Entry 7BF2 (X-ray diffraction, 1.43 A resolution); this record covers chains AAA and CCC of the 3 polymer chains in the assembly.

[Chain AAA]
Molecule: Calmodulin-1
Source organism: Homo sapiens
UniProt: P0DP23 (CALM1_HUMAN); residue numbers follow UniProt; this construct covers 1-149
Amino-acid sequence (149 residues; numbered 1 to 149; the number before each row is that of its first residue):
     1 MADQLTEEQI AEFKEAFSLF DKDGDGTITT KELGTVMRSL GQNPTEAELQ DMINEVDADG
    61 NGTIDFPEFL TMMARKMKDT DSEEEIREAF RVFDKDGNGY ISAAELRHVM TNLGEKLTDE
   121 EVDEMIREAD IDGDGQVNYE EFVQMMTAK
Unresolved in the structure: 1-4, 148-149
Ion coordination: Ca2+ site 1: D21, D23, D25, T27, E32, D119; Ca2+ site 2: D57, D59, N61, T63, E68; Ca2+ site 3: D94, D96, N98, Y100, E105; Ca2+ site 4: D130, D132, D134, Q136, E141
Swiss-Prot annotation at these positions:
  - binding site (Ca(2+)): D21, D23, D25, T27, E32, D57, D59, N61, T63, E68, D94, D96, N98, Y100, E105, D130, D132, D134, Q136, E141
  - modified residue: A2 (N-acetylalanine), K22 (N6-acetyllysine), T45 (Phosphothreonine), S82 (Phosphoserine), K95 (N6-acetyllysine), Y100 (Phosphotyrosine), S102 (Phosphoserine), T111 (Phosphothreonine), K116 (N6,N6,N6-trimethyllysine), Y139 (Phosphotyrosine)
  - cross-link: K22 (Glycyl lysine isopeptide (Lys-Gly) (interchain with G-Cter in SUMO2))
Reported in the primary citation:
  - Ca2+ coordination: D119

[Chain CCC]
Molecule: Creatine kinase M-type
Notes: EC 2.7.3.2
UniProt: P06732 (KCRM_HUMAN); residues 301-318 here = UniProt positions 301-318
Amino-acid sequence (18 residues; each row starts with the number of its first residue):
   301 HLSKHPKFEE ILTRLRLQ
Unresolved in the structure: 301-303
Swiss-Prot annotation at these positions:
  - modified residue: T313 (Phosphothreonine)
Reported in the primary citation:
  - specificity-determining residues: P306 (proposed by the authors, not directly observed)

[Interface between chain AAA and chain CCC]
Pairs across the interface (19; chain AAA residue first):
  A16(AAA) with L312(CCC), hydrophobic; R316(CCC)
  L19(AAA) with L312(CCC), hydrophobic; L315(CCC); R316(CCC)
  F20(AAA) with F308(CCC), hydrophobic; I311(CCC), hydrophobic; L312(CCC), hydrophobic
  V36(AAA) with I311(CCC), hydrophobic
  M37(AAA) with P306(CCC), hydrophobic; I311(CCC), hydrophobic
  S39(AAA) with Q318(CCC), hydrogen bond
  L40(AAA) with R314(CCC); Q318(CCC)
  M52(AAA) with F308(CCC); I311(CCC), hydrophobic
  V56(AAA) with F308(CCC), hydrophobic
  I64(AAA) with F308(CCC), hydrophobic
  M73(AAA) with L312(CCC), hydrophobic
Also at the interface, not in a pair above, chain AAA (13 interface residues in all): L33, M72
From the paper, about this interface:
  - specific contacts: S39(AAA)-Q318(CCC), L40(AAA)-Q318(CCC)
  - interface residues, chain AAA: A16(AAA), L19(AAA), F20(AAA), V36(AAA), M37(AAA), L40(AAA), M52(AAA), I64(AAA)
  - interface residues, chain CCC: P306(CCC), F308(CCC), I311(CCC), L315(CCC)

[Summary]
13 residues of chain AAA and 8 residues of chain CCC are in contact, with 1 hydrogen bond. The hydrogen-bonded
pair is S39(AAA)-Q318(CCC). The paper describes contacts between S39(AAA) and Q318(CCC) and L40(AAA) and
Q318(CCC). From the paper: interface residues A16(AAA), L19(AAA) and P306(CCC) among others; Ca2+ coordination
by D119(AAA).
Here chain AAA is Calmodulin-1 (Homo sapiens) and chain CCC is Creatine kinase M-type. Entry 7BF2
(Ca2+-Calmodulin in complex with human muscle form creatine kinase peptide in extended 1:2 binding mode) was
determined by X-ray diffraction, deposited together with 7BF1.
